Entry 8QH7 (X-ray diffraction, 1.85 A resolution); this record covers chains B and D of the 4 polymer chains in the assembly.

== Chain B (and D) ==
Molecule: NADH-quinone oxidoreductase subunit F
Source organism: Aquifex aeolicus VF5
Notes: engineered mutation(s): 427AGHHHHHH; chain D of this document is another copy of the same molecule, construct and numbering; everything in this record applies to it too
UniProt: O66841 (NUOF_AQUAE); numbering as in UniProt (aligned over 1-426)
Chain sequence (434 residues; numbered 1 to 434; the number before each row is that of its first residue):
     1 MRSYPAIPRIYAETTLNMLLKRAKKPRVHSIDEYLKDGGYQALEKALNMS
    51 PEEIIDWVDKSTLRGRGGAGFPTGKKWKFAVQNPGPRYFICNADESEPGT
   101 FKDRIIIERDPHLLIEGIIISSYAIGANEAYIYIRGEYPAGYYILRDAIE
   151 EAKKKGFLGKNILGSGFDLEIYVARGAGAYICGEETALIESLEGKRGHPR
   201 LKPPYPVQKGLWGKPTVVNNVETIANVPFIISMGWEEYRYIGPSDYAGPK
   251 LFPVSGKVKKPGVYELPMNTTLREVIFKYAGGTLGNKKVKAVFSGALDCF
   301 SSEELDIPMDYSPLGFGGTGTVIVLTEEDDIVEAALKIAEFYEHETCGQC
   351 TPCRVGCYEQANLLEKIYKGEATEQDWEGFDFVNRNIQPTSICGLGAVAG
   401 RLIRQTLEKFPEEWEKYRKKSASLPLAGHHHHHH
Not modelled in the structure: 1-2, 420-434 (chain D: 1, 419-434)
Construct notes: expression tag (427-434)
Bound ions: Na+ site 1: R9 (shared with K154(D) of chain D); Na+ site 2 near E108 (its only coordinating residue here); Na+ site 3 near E129 (its only coordinating residue here); Na+ site 4: E137 (shared with 2 residues of chain A); Na+ site 5: L169, E170; Na+ site 6: G178, E345; 4Fe-4S cluster Fe: C347, C350, C353, C393
Ligand contacts:
  - AP0 (acetyl pyridine adenine dinucleotide, reduced): G67, G68, A69, F71, K76, F79, E95, S96, E97, T100, Y180, E185, Y205, P206, V207, V218, L297, G318, T319, G394
  - FNR (1-deoxy-1-(7,8-dimethyl-2,4-dioxo-3,4-dihydro-2H-benzo[g]pteridin-1-id-10(5h)-yl)-5-O-phosphonato-D-ribitol): G65, R66, G67, G68, F71, K76, N92, D94, E95, S96, Y180, I181, G183, E184, E185, V218, N219, N220, T223, G394, L395
  - 4Fe-4S cluster (SF4): I181, P199, T346, C347, G348, Q349, C350, C353, S391, I392, C393, L395, G396
UniProt features mapped onto this chain:
  - binding site (NAD(+)): G65 to G74
  - binding site (FMN): G176 to T223
  - binding site ([4Fe-4S] cluster): C347, C350, C353, C393

== How chain B and chain D interact ==
Contacting residue pairs (7; chain B residue first):
  K154(B) - R9(D)
  K154(B) - Y11(D)
  K154(B) - P26(D)
  K155(B) - R9(D)  hydrogen bond (backbone-side chain)
  F157(B) - R9(D)
  K160(B) - R27(D)
  L163(B) - R9(D)
Other interface residues (no listed pair), chain B (7 interface residues in all): K153, G156

== Summary ==
7 residues of chain B face 4 of chain D across their interface, with 1 hydrogen bond. Its one hydrogen-bonded
contact is K155(B)-R9(D). Ligands of chain B: 4Fe-4S cluster, compound FNR and compound AP0.
Both chains are NADH-quinone oxidoreductase subunit F (Aquifex aeolicus VF5). Entry 8QH7 (Crystal structure of
respiratory Complex I subunits NuoEF from Aquifex aeolicus bound to reduced 3-acetylpyridine adenine ...) was
determined by X-ray diffraction together with 8QG1, 8QGW, 8QH4 and 8QHK from the same study.
